6QU3 - chains A and C of the 4 polymer chains in the assembly; structure by X-ray diffraction, 2.35 A resolution.

# Chain A (and C)
Name: ATP-dependent 6-phosphofructokinase
Source organism: Trypanosoma brucei brucei
Notes: EC 2.7.1.11; chain C of this document is another copy of the same molecule, construct and numbering; everything in this record applies to it too
Reference sequence: O15648 (PFKA_TRYBB); residue numbers follow UniProt; this construct covers 1-487
Chain sequence (507 residues; each row starts with the number of its first residue; numbers below 1 keep their minus sign (Met-19 is residue -19)):
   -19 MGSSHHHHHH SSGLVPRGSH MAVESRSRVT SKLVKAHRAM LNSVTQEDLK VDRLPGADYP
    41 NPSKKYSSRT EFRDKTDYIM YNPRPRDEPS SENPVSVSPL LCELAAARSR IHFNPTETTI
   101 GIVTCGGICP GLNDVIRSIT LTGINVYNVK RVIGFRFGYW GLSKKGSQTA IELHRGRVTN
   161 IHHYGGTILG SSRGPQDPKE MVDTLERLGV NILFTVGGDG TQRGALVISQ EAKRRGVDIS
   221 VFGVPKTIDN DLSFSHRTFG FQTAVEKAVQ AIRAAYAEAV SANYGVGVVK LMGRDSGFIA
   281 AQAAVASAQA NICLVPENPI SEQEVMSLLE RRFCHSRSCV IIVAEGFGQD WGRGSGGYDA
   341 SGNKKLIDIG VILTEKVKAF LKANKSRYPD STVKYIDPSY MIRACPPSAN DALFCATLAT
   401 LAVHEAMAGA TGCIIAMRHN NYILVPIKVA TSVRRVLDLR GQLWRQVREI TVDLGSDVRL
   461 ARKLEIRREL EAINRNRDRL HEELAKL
Unresolved in the structure: -19 to 18, 334-337, 487 (chain C: -19 to 22, 47-51, 334-345, 486-487)
Sequence notes: initiating methionine (-19); expression tag (-18 to 0)
Small-molecule neighbours:
  - JJ5 (1-[(3,4-dichlorophenyl)methyl]-7H-pyrrolo[3,2-c]pyridin-4-one): Gly197, Gly198, Asp199, Gln202, Arg203, Pro225, Lys226, Thr227, Asp231, Leu232, Arg274, Asp275, Ala430, Thr431, Val433, Arg434
  - phosphoserine (SEP): Tyr61, His236, Phe278, Arg418, Arg435, Val436, Asp438
UniProt features mapped onto this chain:
  - motif: Ala485 to Leu487 (Peroxisomal targeting signal)
  - active site: Asp229 (Proton acceptor)
  - binding site (ATP): Gly107, Arg173, Gly174, Gly198 to Thr201, Lys226, Ser341 to Asn343
  - binding site (Mg(2+)): Asp199
  - binding site (substrate): Thr227 to Asp229, Met272 to Arg274, Glu325, Tyr380 to Arg383
  - site: Gly200 (Important for substrate specificity)
From the paper describing this entry:
  - binding site for JJ5: Gly197
  - catalytic residues: Asp229, Asp231 (citing earlier work)

# How chain A and chain C interact
Pairs across the interface (47):
  Ile108(A) - Glu258(C)
  Ile108(A) - Ser261(C)
  Phe137(A) - Ala262(C)
  Phe137(A) - Asn263(C)
  Phe137(A) - Arg317(C)
  Thr149(A) - Arg317(C)
  Gly165(A) - Ala257(C)
  Gly166(A) - Ser261(C)
  Thr167(A) - Ser261(C)  hydrogen bond (backbone-side chain)
  Gly170(A) - Ser261(C)
  Ser171(A) - Ser261(C)  hydrogen bond (backbone-backbone)
  Ala254(A) - Tyr380(C)  hydrophobic
  Ala254(A) - Ala384(C)
  Ala257(A) - Gly165(C)
  Ala257(A) - Ala384(C)
  Glu258(A) - Ile108(C)
  Glu258(A) - Arg383(C)  salt bridge
  Ser261(A) - Ile108(C)
  Ser261(A) - Gly166(C)
  Ser261(A) - Thr167(C)  hydrogen bond (side chain-backbone)
  Ser261(A) - Gly170(C)
  Ser261(A) - Ser171(C)  hydrogen bond (backbone-backbone)
  Ala262(A) - Phe137(C)
  Asn263(A) - Phe137(C)
  Arg317(A) - Phe137(C)
  Asp339(A) - Glu355(C)
  Ser341(A) - Glu355(C)  hydrogen bond (side chain-backbone)
  Ser341(A) - Lys356(C)
  Ser341(A) - Ala359(C)
  Gly342(A) - Lys362(C)  hydrogen bond (backbone-side chain)
  Asn343(A) - Glu355(C)  hydrogen bond (side chain-backbone)
  Asn343(A) - Lys358(C)
  Asn343(A) - Ala359(C)
  Asn343(A) - Lys362(C)
  Ile376(A) - Tyr380(C)  hydrophobic
  Pro378(A) - Tyr380(C)
  Tyr380(A) - Ala254(C)  hydrophobic
  Tyr380(A) - Glu258(C)
  Tyr380(A) - Ile376(C)  hydrophobic
  Tyr380(A) - Pro378(C)
  Tyr380(A) - Tyr380(C)
  Tyr380(A) - Met381(C)  hydrogen bond
  Met381(A) - Tyr380(C)  hydrogen bond
  Arg383(A) - Glu258(C)  salt bridge
  Arg383(A) - Lys374(C)
  Ala384(A) - Ala254(C)
  Ala384(A) - Ala257(C)
Interface residues without a listed pair, chain A (29 interface residues in all): Arg136, Trp140, Ala251, Ala340
Interface residues without a listed pair, chain C (29 interface residues in all): Trp140, Thr149, Ala251

# In short
Chain A and chain C each contribute 29 residues to their interface, with 9 hydrogen bonds and 2 salt bridges.
Polar pairs include Glu258(A)-Arg383(C), Thr167(A)-Ser261(C) and Ser341(A)-Glu355(C). Chain A binds compound
JJ5 and phosphoserine. The paper reports catalytic residues Asp229(A) and Asp231(A); a binding site for JJ5 at
Gly197(A).
Chain A and chain C are both ATP-dependent 6-phosphofructokinase (Trypanosoma brucei brucei); the structure,
Crystal Structure of Phosphofructokinase from Trypanosoma brucei in complex with an allosteric inhibitor
ctcb360, was determined by X-ray diffraction together with 6QU4 and 6QU5 from the same study.
